2NRL - chain A; structure by X-ray diffraction, 0.91 A resolution.

# Chain A
Molecule: Myoglobin
Organism: Thunnus atlanticus
Chain sequence (147 residues; row label = number of the first residue in the row):
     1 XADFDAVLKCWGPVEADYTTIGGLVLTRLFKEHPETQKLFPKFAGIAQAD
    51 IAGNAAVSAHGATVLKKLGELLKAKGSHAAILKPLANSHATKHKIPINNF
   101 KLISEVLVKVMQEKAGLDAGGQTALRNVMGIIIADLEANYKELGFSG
Not modelled in the structure: 147
Modified / non-standard residues: ACE (acetyl group) at position 1
Ion coordination: heme Fe near His89 (its only coordinating residue here)
Residues lining bound ligands: heme (HEM): Thr36, Leu39, Phe40, Lys42, His60, Thr63, Val64, Lys67, Leu68, Leu85, Ser88, His89, His93, Ile95, Asn99, Phe100, Ile103, Met129

# In short
Ligands of chain A: heme.
Chain A is Myoglobin (Thunnus atlanticus); the structure, Blackfin tuna myoglobin, was determined by X-ray
diffraction (same publication as 2NRM and 2NX0).
